PDB entry 1L3I | X-ray diffraction, 1.95 A resolution | chains A and B of the 4 polymer chains in the assembly

# Chain A (and B)
Molecule: Precorrin-6y methyltransferase/putative decarboxylase
Organism: Methanothermobacter thermautotrophicus
Notes: chain B of this document is another copy of the same molecule, construct and numbering; everything in this record applies to it too
UniProtKB: O26249 (CBIT_METTH); numbering as in UniProt (aligned over 1-192)
Sequence (192 residues; row label = number of the first residue in the row):
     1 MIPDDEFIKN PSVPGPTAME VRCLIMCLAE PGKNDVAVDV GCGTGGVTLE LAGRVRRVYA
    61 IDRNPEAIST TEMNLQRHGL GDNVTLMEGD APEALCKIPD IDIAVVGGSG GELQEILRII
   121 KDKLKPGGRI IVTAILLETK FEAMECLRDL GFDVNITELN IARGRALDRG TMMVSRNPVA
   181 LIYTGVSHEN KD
Disordered / not traced: 187-192
Modified / non-standard residues: Mse1, Mse19, Mse26, Mse73, Mse87, Mse144, Mse172, Mse173 (selenomethionine; parent Met)
Construct notes: modified residue (1, 19, 26, 73, 87, 144, 172-173)
Small-molecule neighbours: S-adenosylhomocysteine (SAH): Val13, Pro14, Gly15, Pro16, Thr17, Arg22, Gly41, Cys42, Gly43, Thr44, Gly45, Gly46, Val47, Ile61, Asp62, Arg63, Asn64, Ala67, Gly89, Asp90, Ala91, Gly107, Gly108, Ser109, Gly110, Glu112, Ile116
Swiss-Prot annotation at these positions:
  - binding site (S-adenosyl-L-methionine): Thr17, Gly41 to Gly45, Asp62, Ala91

# Interface between chain A and chain B
Residue-residue contacts (37):
  Mse1(A) - Cys27(B)  hydrophobic
  Mse19(A) - Cys27(B)  hydrophobic
  Glu20(A) - Leu24(B)
  Cys23(A) - Cys23(B)  hydrogen bond (side chain-backbone)
  Cys23(A) - Leu24(B)  hydrophobic
  Cys23(A) - Cys27(B)  disulfide
  Leu24(A) - Mse19(B)
  Leu24(A) - Glu20(B)
  Leu24(A) - Cys23(B)  hydrophobic
  Cys27(A) - Mse1(B)  hydrophobic
  Cys27(A) - Mse19(B)  hydrophobic
  Cys27(A) - Cys23(B)  disulfide
  Mse144(A) - Thr171(B)
  Arg148(A) - Thr171(B)  hydrogen bond
  Ile156(A) - Arg163(B)
  Ile156(A) - Gly164(B)  hydrogen bond (backbone-backbone)
  Ile156(A) - Mse173(B)
  Thr157(A) - Ile161(B)
  Thr157(A) - Ala162(B)
  Thr157(A) - Arg163(B)
  Glu158(A) - Asn160(B)
  Glu158(A) - Ile161(B)
  Glu158(A) - Ala162(B)  hydrogen bond (backbone-backbone)
  Leu159(A) - Asn160(B)
  Leu159(A) - Ile161(B)  hydrophobic
  Asn160(A) - Glu158(B)
  Asn160(A) - Leu159(B)
  Asn160(A) - Asn160(B)  hydrogen bond (backbone-backbone)
  Ile161(A) - Thr157(B)
  Ile161(A) - Glu158(B)
  Ile161(A) - Leu159(B)  hydrophobic
  Ala162(A) - Thr157(B)
  Ala162(A) - Glu158(B)  hydrogen bond (backbone-backbone)
  Arg163(A) - Ile156(B)
  Gly164(A) - Ile156(B)  hydrogen bond (backbone-backbone)
  Thr171(A) - Mse144(B)
  Thr171(A) - Arg148(B)  hydrogen bond
Other interface residues (no listed pair), chain A (21 interface residues in all): Glu30, Arg169, Mse173
Disulfides between the chains: Cys23(A)-Cys27(B), Cys27(A)-Cys23(B)

# Overview
Chain A and chain B form an interface of 21 and 19 residues respectively, with 2 disulfide bonds and 8
hydrogen bonds. Polar contacts include Cys23(A)-Cys23(B), Arg148(A)-Thr171(B) and Ile156(A)-Gly164(B). Ligands
of chain A: S-adenosylhomocysteine. UniProt lists 8 S-adenosyl-L-methionine-binding residues on chain A.
Both chains are Precorrin-6y methyltransferase/putative decarboxylase (Methanothermobacter
thermautotrophicus). Entry 1L3I (MT0146, the precorrin-6Y methyltransferase (cbit) homolog from M.
thermoautotrophicum, adohcy binary complex) was determined by X-ray diffraction together with 1F38, 1KXZ, 1L3B
and 1L3C from the same study.
